Entry 1VQ5 (X-ray diffraction, 2.60 A resolution); this record covers chains 0 and T of the 32 polymer chains in the assembly.

Chain 0:
Molecule: 23S ribosomal RNA
Organism: Haloarcula marismortui
Sequence (2922 nucleotides; row label = number of the first residue in the row):
     2 UUGGCUACUAUGCCAGCUGGUGGAUUGCUCGGCUCAGGCGCUGAUGAAGG
    52 ACGUGCCAAGCUGCGAUAAGCCAUGGGGAGCCGCACGGAGGCGAAGAACC
   102 AUGGAUUUCCGAAUGAGAAUCUCUCUAACAAUUGCUUCGCGCAAUGAGGA
   152 ACCCCGAGAACUGAAACAUCUCAGUAUCGGGAGGAACAGAAAACGCAAUG
   202 UGAUGUCGUUAGUAACCGCGAGUGAACGCGAUACAGCCCAAACCGAAGCC
   252 CUCACGGGCAAUGUGGUGUCAGGGCUACCUCUCAUCAGCCGACCGUCUCG
   302 ACGAAGUCUCUUGGAACAGAGCGUGAUACAGGGUGACAACCCCGUACUCG
   352 AGACCAGUACGACGUGCGGUAGUGCCAGAGUAGCGGGGGUUGGAUAUCCC
   402 UCGCGAAUAACGCAGGCAUCGACUGCGAAGGCUAAACACAACCUGAGACC
   452 GAUAGUGAACAAGUAGUGUGAACGAACGCUGCAAAGUACCCUCAGAAGGG
   502 AGGCGAAAUAGAGCAUGAAAUCAGUUGGCGAUCGAGCGACAGGGCAUACA
   552 AGGUCCCUCGACGAAUGACCGACGCGCGAGCGUCCAGUAAGACUCACGGG
   602 AAGCCGAUGUUCUGUCGUACGUUUUGAAAAACGAGCCAGGGAGUGUGUCU
   652 GCAUGGCAAGUCUAACCGGAGUAUCCGGGGAGGCACAGGGAAACCGACAU
   702 GGCCGCAGGGCUUUGCCCGAGGGCCGCCGUCUUCAAGGGCGGGGAGCCAU
   752 GUGGACACGACCCGAAUCCGGACGAUCUACGCAUGGACAAGAUGAAGCGU
   802 GCCGAAAGGCACGUGGAAGUCUGUUAGAGUUGGUGUCCUACAAUACCCUC
   852 UCGUGAUCUAUGUGUAGGGGUGAAAGGCCCAUCGAGUCCGGCAACAGCUG
   902 GUUCCAAUCGAAACAUGUCGAAGCAUGACCUCCGCCGAGGUAGUCUGUGA
   952 GGUAGAGCGACCGAUUGGUGUGUCCGCCUCCGAGAGGAGUCGGCACACCU
  1002 GUCAAACUCCAAACUUACAGACGCCGUUUGACGCGGGGAUUCCGGUGCGC
  1052 GGGGUAAGCCUGUGUACCAGGAGGGGAACAACCCAGAGAUAGGUUAAGGU
  1102 CCCCAAGUGUGGAUUAAGUGUAAUCCUCUGAAGGUGGUCUCGAGCCCUAG
  1152 ACAGCCGGGAGGUGAGCUUAGAAGCAGCUACCCUCUAAGAAAAGCGUAAC
  1202 AGCUUACCGGCCGAGGUUUGAGGCGCCCAAAAUGAUCGGGACUCAAAUCC
  1252 ACCACCGAGACCUGUCCGUACCACUCAUACUGGUAAUCGAGUAGAUUGGC
  1302 GCUCUAAUUGGAUGGAAGUAGGGGUGAAAACUCCUAUGGACCGAUUAGUG
  1352 ACGAAAAUCCUGGCCAUAGUAGCAGCGAUAGUCGGGUGAGAACCCCGACG
  1402 GCCUAAUGGAUAAGGGUUCCUCAGCACUGCUGAUCAGCUGAGGGUUAGCC
  1452 GGUCCUAAGUCAUACCGCAACUCGACUAUGACGAAAUGGGAAACGGGUUA
  1502 AUAUUCCCGUGCCACUAUGCAGUGAAAGUUGACGCCCUGGGGUCGAUCAC
  1552 GCUGGGCAUUCGCCCAGUCGAACCGUCCAACUCCGUGGAAGCCGUAAUGG
  1602 CAGGAAGCGGACGAACGGCGGCAUAGGGAAACGUGAUUCAACCUGGGGCC
  1652 CAUGAAAAGACGAGCAUAGUGUCCGUACCGAGAACCGACACAGGUGUCCA
  1702 UGGCGGCGAAAGCCAAGGCCUGUCGGGAGCAACCAACGUUAGGGAAUUCG
  1752 GCAAGUUAGUCCCGUACCUUCGGAAGAAGGGAUGCCUGCUCCGGAACGGA
  1802 GCAGGUCGCAGUGACUCGGAAGCUCGGACUGUCUAGUAACAACAUAGGUG
  1852 ACCGCAAAUCCGCAAGGACUCGUACGGUCACUGAAUCCUGCCCAGUGCAG
  1902 GUAUCUGAACACCUCGUACAAGAGGACGAAGGACCUGUCAACGGCGGGGG
  1952 UAACUAUGACCCUCUUAAGGUAGCGUAGUACCUUGCCGCAUCAGUAGCGG
  2002 CUUGCAUGAAUGGAUUAACCAGAGCUUCACUGUCCCAACGUUGGGCCCGG
  2052 UGAACUGUACAUUCCAGUGCGGAGUCUGGAGACACCCAGGGGGAAGCGAA
  2102 GACCCUAUGGAGCUUUACUGCAGGCUGUCGCUGAGACGUGGUCGCCGAUG
  2152 UGCAGCAUAGGUAGGAGACACUACACAGGUACCCGCGCUAGCGGGCCACC
  2202 GAGUCAACAGUGAAAUACUACCCGUCGGUGACUGCGACUCUCACUCCGGG
  2252 AGGAGGACACCGAUAGCCGGGCAGUUUGACUGGGGCGGUACGCGCUCGAA
  2302 AAGAUAUCGAGCGCGCCCUAUGGCUAUCUCAGCCGGGACAGAGACCCGGC
  2352 GAAGAGUGCAAGAGCAAAAGAUAGCUUGACAGUGUUCUUCCCAACGAGGA
  2402 ACGCUGACGCGAAAGCGUGGUCUAGCGAACCAAUUAGCCUGCUUGAUGCG
  2452 GGCAAUUGAUGACAGAAAAGCUACCCUAGGGAUAACAGAGUCGUCACUCG
  2502 CAAGAGCACAUAUCGACCGAGUGGCUUGCUACCUCGAUGUCGGUUCCCUC
  2552 CAUCCUGCCCGUGCAGAAGCGGGCAAGGGUGAGGUUGUUCGCCUAUUAAA
  2602 GGAGGUCGUGAGCUGGGUUUAGACCGUCGUGAGACAGGUCGGCUGCUAUC
  2652 UACUGGGUGUGUAAUGGUGUCUGACAAGAACGACCGUAUAGUACGAGAGG
  2702 AACUACGGUUGGUGGCCACUGGUGUACCGGUUGUUCGAGAGAGCACGUGC
  2752 CGGGUAGCCACGCCACACGGGGUAAGAGCUGAACGCAUCUAAGCUCGAAA
  2802 CCCACUUGGAAAAGAGACACCGCCGAGGUCCCGCGUACAAGACGCGGUCG
  2852 AUAGACUCGGGGUGUGCGCGUCGAGGUAACGAGACGUUAAGCCCACGAGC
  2902 ACUAACAGACCAAAGCCAUCAU
Disordered / not traced: 2-9, 126-127, 715, 971-998, 1560, 1952-1963, 2137-2236, 2339-2343, 2665-2666, 2915-2923
Differences from the reference sequence: modified residue (628, 2587-2588, 2619, 2621)
Modified / non-standard residues: 1MA (6-hydro-1-methyladenosine-5'-monophosphate) at position 628, OMU (o2'-methyluridine 5'-monophosphate) at position 2587, OMG (o2'-methylguanosine-5'-monophosphate) at position 2588, UR3 (3-methyluridine-5'-monophoshate) at position 2619, PSU (pseudouridine-5'-monophosphate) at position 2621
Metal / ion sites: Mg2+ site 1 near G28 (its only coordinating residue here); Na+ site 1: C40, G41, C443; Na+ site 2: G56, A59, G61; Na+ site 3: G66, U108; Mg2+ site 2 near U115 (its only coordinating residue here); Na+ site 4 near C130 (its only coordinating residue here); Na+ site 5: C141, G142; Mg2+ site 3: C162, U2276; K+ site 1 near U163 (its only coordinating residue here); Mg2+ site 4: A165, A167, C168; Na+ site 6: A165, A166, A167; Mg2+ site 5 near A166 (its only coordinating residue here); 60 more Na+ sites not listed; 82 more Mg2+ sites not listed; 2 more K+ sites not listed

Chain T:
Protein: 50S ribosomal protein L24P
Organism: Haloarcula marismortui
UniProt: P10972 (RL24_HALMA); residues 0-119 here = UniProt positions 0-119
Sequence (120 residues; row label = number of the first residue in the row; numbering starts at 0):
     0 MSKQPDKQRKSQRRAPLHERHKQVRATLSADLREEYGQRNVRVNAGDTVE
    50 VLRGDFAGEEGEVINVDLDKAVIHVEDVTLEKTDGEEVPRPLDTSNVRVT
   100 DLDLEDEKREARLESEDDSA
Disordered / not traced: 0
Metal / ion sites: Na+: Ser-94, Asn-95 (shared with U308(0), U335(0), C342(0) of chain 0)

How chain 0 and chain T interact:
Pairs across the interface (107):
  U30(0) / Asp-5(T)  hydrogen bond to the sugar
  U30(0) / Arg-8(T)  salt bridge to the phosphate
  C31(0) / Asp-5(T)  phosphate contact
  C31(0) / Arg-8(T)  salt bridge to the phosphate
  C31(0) / Arg-12(T)  salt bridge to the phosphate
  C31(0) / Arg-13(T)  hydrogen bond to the phosphate
  G32(0) / Lys-9(T)  salt bridge to the phosphate
  G32(0) / Arg-13(T)  salt bridge to the phosphate
  G77(0) / His-17(T)  base contact
  G79(0) / His-20(T)  sugar contact
  G79(0) / Arg-41(T)  phosphate contact
  G79(0) / Lys-107(T)  hydrogen bond to the base
  G79(0) / Arg-111(T)  salt bridge to the phosphate
  A80(0) / Arg-41(T)  sugar contact
  A80(0) / Asn-43(T)  hydrogen bond to the phosphate
  A80(0) / Arg-111(T)  salt bridge to the phosphate
  G81(0) / Arg-41(T)  salt bridge to the phosphate
  G81(0) / Asn-43(T)  phosphate contact
  G81(0) / Ala-44(T)  hydrogen bond to the phosphate
  G81(0) / Val-65(T)  sugar contact
  G81(0) / Leu-67(T)  phosphate contact
  C82(0) / Leu-16(T)  phosphate contact
  C82(0) / Val-65(T)  phosphate contact
  C82(0) / Leu-67(T)  hydrogen bond to the phosphate
  C85(0) / Asp-68(T)  phosphate contact
  C87(0) / Lys-69(T)  hydrogen bond to the base
  A95(0) / Asp-105(T)  base contact
  G97(0) / Asp-105(T)  hydrogen bond to the base
  G97(0) / Glu-106(T)  base contact
  G97(0) / Lys-107(T)  base contact
  A99(0) / Leu-16(T)  sugar contact
  A99(0) / His-20(T)  hydrogen bond to the base
  C100(0) / Pro-15(T)  sugar contact
  C100(0) / Leu-16(T)  hydrogen bond to the sugar
  C100(0) / His-17(T)  hydrogen bond to the sugar
  C101(0) / Pro-15(T)  sugar contact
  C101(0) / His-17(T)  sugar contact
  C303(0) / Asp-116(T)  sugar contact
  C303(0) / Asp-117(T)  phosphate contact
  C303(0) / Ser-118(T)  hydrogen bond to the phosphate
  G304(0) / Ser-118(T)  phosphate contact
  A306(0) / Arg-38(T)  salt bridge to the phosphate
  G307(0) / Arg-38(T)  salt bridge to the phosphate
  U308(0) / Arg-32(T)  salt bridge to the phosphate
  U308(0) / Arg-38(T)  salt bridge to the phosphate
  U308(0) / Arg-52(T)  hydrogen bond to the base
  U308(0) / Ser-94(T)  base contact
  U308(0) / Asn-95(T)  base contact
  U308(0) / Arg-97(T)  salt bridge to the phosphate
  C309(0) / Arg-97(T)  salt bridge to the phosphate
  G315(0) / Asp-54(T)  hydrogen bond to the sugar
  A316(0) / Arg-52(T)  phosphate contact
  A316(0) / Asp-54(T)  sugar contact
  A317(0) / Arg-52(T)  phosphate contact
  C318(0) / Arg-52(T)  salt bridge to the phosphate
  A331(0) / Ser-1(T)  base contact
  G332(0) / Lys-2(T)  hydrogen bond to the sugar
  G332(0) / Gln-3(T)  sugar contact
  G332(0) / Pro-4(T)  sugar contact
  G332(0) / Gln-7(T)  hydrogen bond to the base
  G333(0) / Pro-4(T)  sugar contact
  G333(0) / Gln-7(T)  sugar contact
  G333(0) / Arg-8(T)  hydrogen bond to the phosphate
  G333(0) / Gln-11(T)  hydrogen bond to the sugar
  G334(0) / Arg-8(T)  salt bridge to the phosphate
  G334(0) / Gln-11(T)  sugar contact
  G334(0) / Ser-94(T)  hydrogen bond to the base
  U335(0) / Asp-92(T)  sugar contact
  U335(0) / Ser-94(T)  sugar contact
  U335(0) / Asn-95(T)  hydrogen bond to the sugar
  G336(0) / Gly-53(T)  base contact
  G336(0) / Asp-54(T)  hydrogen bond to the base
  G336(0) / Arg-89(T)  hydrogen bond to the base
  G336(0) / Asn-95(T)  hydrogen bond to the phosphate
  C342(0) / Thr-26(T)  phosphate contact
  C342(0) / Ser-94(T)  hydrogen bond to the sugar
  C343(0) / Lys-21(T)  sugar contact
  C343(0) / Arg-24(T)  sugar contact
  C343(0) / Thr-26(T)  hydrogen bond to the phosphate
  C343(0) / Arg-38(T)  phosphate contact
  C343(0) / Asn-39(T)  phosphate contact
  C343(0) / Ser-94(T)  sugar contact
  C344(0) / Lys-21(T)  sugar contact
  C344(0) / Arg-24(T)  salt bridge to the phosphate
  C344(0) / Asn-39(T)  hydrogen bond to the phosphate
  G345(0) / Lys-21(T)  salt bridge to the phosphate
  G446(0) / Ser-1(T)  phosphate contact
  G446(0) / Lys-6(T)  salt bridge to the phosphate
  A447(0) / Ser-1(T)  hydrogen bond to the phosphate
  A447(0) / Lys-2(T)  hydrogen bond to the phosphate
  A447(0) / Gln-3(T)  base contact
  G448(0) / Lys-2(T)  salt bridge to the phosphate
  G448(0) / Gln-3(T)  hydrogen bond to the base
  C483(0) / Arg-89(T)  hydrogen bond to the base
  A484(0) / Leu-79(T)  sugar contact
  A484(0) / Arg-89(T)  hydrogen bond to the sugar
  A484(0) / Pro-90(T)  sugar contact
  A485(0) / Pro-90(T)  phosphate contact
  A486(0) / Leu-79(T)  sugar contact
  A486(0) / Glu-80(T)  hydrogen bond to the sugar
  A486(0) / Lys-81(T)  salt bridge to the phosphate
  A486(0) / Val-87(T)  phosphate contact
  G487(0) / Lys-81(T)  phosphate contact
  G487(0) / Thr-82(T)  hydrogen bond to the phosphate
  U488(0) / Thr-82(T)  sugar contact
  A489(0) / Thr-82(T)  base contact
  A489(0) / Asp-83(T)  sugar contact
Also at the interface, not in a pair above, chain 0 (51 interface residues in all): G78, C83, G301, A302, G452, G504
Also at the interface, not in a pair above, chain T (57 interface residues in all): Glu-18, Ala-25, Val-42, Leu-51, Asp-66, Arg-108

In short:
51 residues of chain 0 face 57 of chain T across their interface; the contacts include 33 hydrogen bonds and
21 salt bridges. Polar contacts include G79(0)/Lys-107(T), C87(0)/Lys-69(T) and G97(0)/Asp-105(T). C40(0),
G41(0) and C443(0) form the Na+ site 1.
Here chain 0 is 23S ribosomal RNA and chain T is 50S ribosomal protein L24P, both from Haloarcula marismortui.
Entry 1VQ5 (The structure of the transition state analogue "RAA" bound to the large ribosomal subunit of
haloarcula ...) was determined by X-ray diffraction (same publication as 1VQ4, 1VQ8, 1VQ9, 1VQK, 1VQL, 1VQM,
1VQO and 1VQP).
